6DCV - chains L and H; structure by X-ray diffraction, 1.90 A resolution.

Chain L:
Protein: Light chain of CBTAU27.1 Fab
From: Homo sapiens
Notes: antibody fragment or engineered binder
Sequence (220 residues; numbered 1 to 214 plus 6 insertion-coded residues; the number before each row is that of its first residue; a row labelled like 27A-27F holds insertion residues (27A, then the next letters in order)):
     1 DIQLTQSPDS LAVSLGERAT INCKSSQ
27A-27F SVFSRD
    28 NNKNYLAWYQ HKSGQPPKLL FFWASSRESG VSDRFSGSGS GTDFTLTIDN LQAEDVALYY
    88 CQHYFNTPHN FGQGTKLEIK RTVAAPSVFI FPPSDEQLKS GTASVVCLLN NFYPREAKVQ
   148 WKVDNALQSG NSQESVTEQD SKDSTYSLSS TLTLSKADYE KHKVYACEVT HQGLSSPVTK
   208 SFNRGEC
Disulfide bonds: Cys23-Cys88, Cys134-Cys194

Chain H:
Protein: heavy chain of CBTAU-27.1 Fab
From: Homo sapiens
Notes: antibody fragment or engineered binder
Sequence (231 residues; row label = number of the first residue in the row; note: 14 numbers in that range are skipped by the numbering (no residue carries them; nothing is unmodelled there); a row labelled like 82A-82C holds insertion residues (82A, then the next letters in order)):
     1 QVQLVESGPE MRKPGESLKI SCKTSGYIFS DYWTAWVRQL PGKGLQWMGI IY
   52A S
    53 GDSDTRYHPS VQGHVTMSTD SSLTTAYLQW
82A-82C SSL
    83 KASDTGIYYC ARLDARVD
100A-100E AGWQL
   101 DSWGQGTLVT VSSASTKGPS VFPLAPSSKS
   133 TSGGTAALGC LVKDYFPEPV TV
   156 SW
   162 NSGALTSG
   171 VHTFPAVLQS
   182 SGLYSLSSVV TVPSSSLGT
   203 Q
   205 TYICNVNHKP SNTKVDKR
   225 VEPKSCHHHH HH
Not modelled in the structure: 232-236
Disulfide bonds: Cys22-Cys92, Cys142-Cys208

How chain L and chain H interact:
Cross-chain cystine bridges: Cys214(L)-Cys230(H)
Pairs across the interface (79; chain L residue first):
  Asp9(L) - Lys43(H)  salt bridge
  Tyr36(L) - Gln100D(H)
  Tyr36(L) - Leu100E(H)  hydrogen bond (side chain-backbone)
  Tyr36(L) - Trp103(H)  hydrophobic
  His38(L) - Gln39(H)
  His38(L) - Tyr91(H)  hydrogen bond
  Pro43(L) - Trp103(H)  hydrophobic
  Pro43(L) - Gly104(H)
  Pro44(L) - Tyr91(H)
  Pro44(L) - Trp103(H)
  Leu46(L) - Gln100D(H)
  Leu46(L) - Leu100E(H)
  Leu46(L) - Asp101(H)
  Phe49(L) - Gln100D(H)
  Trp50(L) - Gly100B(H)
  Glu55(L) - Asp101(H)
  Leu85(L) - Lys43(H)
  Tyr87(L) - Lys43(H)
  Tyr87(L) - Gly44(H)  hydrogen bond (side chain-backbone)
  Tyr87(L) - Leu45(H)  hydrophobic
  Gln89(L) - Trp47(H)
  Tyr91(L) - Trp100C(H)
  Tyr91(L) - Gln100D(H)
  Thr94(L) - Trp47(H)
  Thr94(L) - Arg58(H)
  Pro95(L) - Trp47(H)  hydrophobic
  Pro95(L) - His60(H)
  Pro95(L) - Pro61(H)
  His96(L) - Trp47(H)
  His96(L) - Trp100C(H)
  Asn97(L) - His60(H)  hydrogen bond
  Phe98(L) - Leu45(H)
  Phe98(L) - Trp47(H)  hydrophobic
  Phe98(L) - Leu100E(H)  hydrophobic
  Gln100(L) - Lys43(H)
  Gln100(L) - Gly44(H)
  Gly101(L) - Lys43(H)  hydrogen bond (backbone-side chain)
  Phe116(L) - Lys129(H)
  Phe116(L) - Ser130(H)
  Phe116(L) - Ala139(H)  hydrophobic
  Ile117(L) - Lys129(H)  hydrogen bond (backbone-backbone)
  Ile117(L) - Ser130(H)
  Phe118(L) - Leu124(H)  hydrophobic
  Phe118(L) - Ala125(H)
  Phe118(L) - Ser130(H)
  Phe118(L) - Ala139(H)
  Ser121(L) - Phe122(H)
  Ser121(L) - Pro123(H)
  Glu123(L) - Pro123(H)
  Glu123(L) - Lys221(H)  salt bridge
  Gln124(L) - Phe122(H)
  Gln124(L) - Lys145(H)
  Ser131(L) - Leu143(H)
  Ser131(L) - Lys145(H)
  Val133(L) - Leu124(H)  hydrophobic
  Leu135(L) - Ala139(H)  hydrophobic
  Leu135(L) - Phe174(H)  hydrophobic
  Leu135(L) - Val190(H)  hydrophobic
  Asn137(L) - His172(H)  hydrogen bond
  Asn137(L) - Thr192(H)
  Asn138(L) - His172(H)  hydrogen bond
  Gln160(L) - Val177(H)
  Gln160(L) - Leu178(H)  hydrogen bond (side chain-backbone)
  Gln160(L) - Gln179(H)
  Glu161(L) - Val177(H)
  Ser162(L) - Phe174(H)
  Ser162(L) - Pro175(H)  hydrogen bond (side chain-backbone)
  Ser162(L) - Val177(H)
  Val163(L) - Pro175(H)
  Thr164(L) - Phe174(H)
  Ser174(L) - His172(H)  hydrogen bond
  Ser174(L) - Phe174(H)
  Leu175(L) - Phe174(H)
  Ser176(L) - Phe174(H)
  Ser176(L) - Ser188(H)  hydrogen bond
  Lys207(L) - Lys129(H)
  Ser208(L) - Lys129(H)  hydrogen bond (backbone-side chain)
  Cys214(L) - Lys228(H)  hydrogen bond (backbone-side chain)
  Cys214(L) - Cys230(H)  disulfide
Also at the interface, not in a pair above, chain L (50 interface residues in all): Tyr32, Ala34, Gln42, Phe92, Thr102, Thr129, Asp167, Phe209
Also at the interface, not in a pair above, chain H (47 interface residues in all): Val37, Gly42, Leu95, Asp100, Ala100A, Val121, Thr133, Ser134, Leu140, Ser229

In short:
The interface between chain L and chain H involves 50 residues on one side and 47 on the other; the contacts
include 1 disulfide bond, 14 hydrogen bonds and 2 salt bridges. Polar pairs include Asp9(L)-Lys43(H),
Glu123(L)-Lys221(H) and Tyr36(L)-Leu100E(H).
Chain L is Light chain of CBTAU27.1 Fab and chain H is heavy chain of CBTAU-27.1 Fab, both from Homo sapiens;
the structure, Crystal structure of human anti-tau antibody CBTAU-27.1, was determined by X-ray diffraction
(same publication as 5ZV3, 6GK7, 6GK8 and 6DCW).
